PDB entry 5WFG | X-ray diffraction, 2.90 A resolution | chains A and B of the 3 polymer chains in the assembly

# Chain A (and B)
Name: N-acetylglucosaminyldiphosphoundecaprenol N-acetyl-beta-D-mannosaminyltransferase
From: Thermoanaerobacter italicus
Notes: EC 2.4.1.187; fragment: TarA; chain B of this document is another copy of the same molecule, construct and numbering; everything in this record applies to it too
UniProt: D3T4E0 (D3T4E0_THEIA); residues 1-195 here = UniProt positions 1-195
Amino-acid sequence (195 residues; numbered 1 to 195; the number before each row is that of its first residue):
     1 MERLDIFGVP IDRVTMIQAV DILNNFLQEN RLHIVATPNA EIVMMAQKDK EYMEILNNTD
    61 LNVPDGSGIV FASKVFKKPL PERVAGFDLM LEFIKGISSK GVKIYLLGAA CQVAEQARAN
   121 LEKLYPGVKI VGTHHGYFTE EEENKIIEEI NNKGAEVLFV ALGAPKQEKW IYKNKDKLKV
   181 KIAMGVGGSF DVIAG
Disordered / not traced: 1-2, 77 (chain B: 1, 101)
Modified positions: Mse1 (selenomethionine); Mse16, Mse44, Mse45, Mse53, Mse90, Mse184 (selenomethionine; parent Met)
Ligand contacts: UDP (uridine-5'-diphosphate): G108, A109, A110, G136, Y137, A161, L162, G163, A164, Q167, G187, G188, D191
Reported in the primary citation:
  - binding site for UDP: Y137, D191, V192
  - mutagenesis - T37A (0.41 uM min-1), D65A (0.052 uM min-1): decreased catalytic activity
  - catalytic residues: T37, D65 (proposed by the authors, not directly observed)

# Chain A / chain B interface
Pairs across the interface (14):
  S67(A) - Mse44(B)
  S67(A) - Mse45(B)
  F71(A) - Mse44(B)  hydrophobic
  R83(A) - Mse45(B)
  R83(A) - P165(B)
  F87(A) - Y137(B)
  N120(A) - C111(B)
  L124(A) - Y137(B)
  V192(A) - A110(B)
  V192(A) - Y137(B)
  I193(A) - A110(B)
  I193(A) - Y137(B)
  G195(A) - V113(B)
  G195(A) - G195(B)
Other interface residues (no listed pair), chain A (12 interface residues in all): G68, L91, A194
Other interface residues (no listed pair), chain B (10 interface residues in all): E41, D191

# Summary
12 residues of chain A and 10 residues of chain B are in contact. Chain A binds UDP. From the paper: catalytic
residues T37(A) and D65(A); T37A and D65A of chain A reduce catalytic activity.
Both chains are N-acetylglucosaminyldiphosphoundecaprenol N-acetyl-beta-D-mannosaminyltransferase
(Thermoanaerobacter italicus). Entry 5WFG (Crystal structure of the TarA wall teichoic acid
glycosyltransferase bound to UDP) was determined by X-ray diffraction, deposited together with 5WB4.
